PDB entry 5YCH | X-ray diffraction, 1.35 A resolution | chain A

# Chain A
Name: Ancestral myoglobin aMbWb of Basilosaurus relative (monophyly)
From: Physeter catodon
Amino-acid sequence (154 residues; numbered 0 to 153; the number before each row is that of its first residue; numbering starts at 0):
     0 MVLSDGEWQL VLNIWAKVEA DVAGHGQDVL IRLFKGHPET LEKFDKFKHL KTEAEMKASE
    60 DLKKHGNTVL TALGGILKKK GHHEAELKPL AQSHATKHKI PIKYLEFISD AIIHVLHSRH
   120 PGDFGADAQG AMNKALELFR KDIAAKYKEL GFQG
Unresolved in the structure: 153
Metal / ion sites: heme Fe near His93 (its only coordinating residue here)
Small-molecule neighbours: heme (HEM): Leu32, Thr39, Lys42, Phe43, Lys45, His64, Thr67, Val68, Ala71, Leu72, Leu89, Ser92, His93, His97, Ile99, Tyr103, Leu104, Ile107, Ile111, Phe138
Reported in the primary citation:
  - mutagenesis - V28I: increased stability (from molecular simulation)

# In short
Bound to chain A: heme. The paper reports that V28I increases stability.
Chain A is Ancestral myoglobin aMbWb of Basilosaurus relative (monophyly) (Physeter catodon); the structure,
Ancestral myoglobin aMbWb of Basilosaurus relative (monophyly), was determined by X-ray diffraction (same
publication as 5YCE, 5YCG, 5YCI and 5YCJ).
